Entry 8Y7T (X-ray diffraction, 2.50 A resolution); this record covers chain A.

== Chain A ==
Name: 3C-like proteinase nsp5
Organism: Severe acute respiratory syndrome coronavirus 2
Notes: EC 3.4.22.69
UniProtKB: P0DTC1 (R1A_SARS2); residues 1-306 here correspond to UniProt positions 3264-3569 (UniProt number = residue number + 3263)
Chain sequence (306 residues; row label = number of the first residue in the row):
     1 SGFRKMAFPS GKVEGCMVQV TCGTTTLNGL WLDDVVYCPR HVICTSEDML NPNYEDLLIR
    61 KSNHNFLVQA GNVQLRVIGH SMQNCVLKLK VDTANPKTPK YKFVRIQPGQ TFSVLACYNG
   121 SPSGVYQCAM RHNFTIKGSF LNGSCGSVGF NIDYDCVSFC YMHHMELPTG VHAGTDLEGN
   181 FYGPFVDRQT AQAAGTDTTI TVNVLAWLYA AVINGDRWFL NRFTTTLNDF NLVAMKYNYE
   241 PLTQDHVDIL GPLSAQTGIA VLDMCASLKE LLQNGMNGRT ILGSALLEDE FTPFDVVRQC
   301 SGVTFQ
Not modelled in the structure: 302-306
Construct notes: variant His132 (Pro3395 in P0DTC1)
Covalently attached groups: compound A1LX1 linked to Cys145
Residues lining bound ligands: A1LX1 (6-(iminomethyl)-4-(2-pyridin-2-ylethyl)-2-[4-(trifluoromethyl)phenyl]-1,2,4-triazine-3,5-dione): Leu27, His41, Cys44, Met49, Tyr54, Leu141, Asn142, Gly143, Ser144, His164, Met165, Asp187, Arg188, Gln189

== Overview ==
Covalently linked compound A1LX1: at Cys145.
Chain A is 3C-like proteinase nsp5 (Severe acute respiratory syndrome coronavirus 2); the structure, Crystal
structure of SARS-CoV-2 main protease in complex with C2, was determined by X-ray diffraction, deposited
together with 8Y7U.
